9DA4 - chain A; structure by X-ray diffraction, 1.73 A resolution.

# Chain A
Name: 5-hydroxymethyl-dUMP N-hydrolase
From: Homo sapiens
Notes: EC 3.2.2.-
UniProt: O43598 (DNPH1_HUMAN); residue numbers follow UniProt; this construct covers 20-162
Sequence (145 residues; numbered 18 to 162; the number before each row is that of its first residue):
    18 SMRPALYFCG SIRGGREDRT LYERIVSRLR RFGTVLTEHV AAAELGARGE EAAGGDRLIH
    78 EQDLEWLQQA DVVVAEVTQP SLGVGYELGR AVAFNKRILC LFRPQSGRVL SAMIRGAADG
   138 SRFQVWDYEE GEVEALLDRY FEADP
Not modelled in the structure: 160-162
Sequence notes: expression tag (18-19)
Small-molecule neighbours: A1BBE ({(3R,4R)-1-[(4-amino-5H-pyrrolo[3,2-d]pyrimidin-7-yl)methyl]-4-hydroxypyrrolidin-3-yl}methyl dihydrogen phosphate): Tyr-24, Phe-25, Cys-26, Gly-27, Ser-28, Ile-29, Arg-30, Gly-31, Val-57, Ala-60, Glu-67, Ile-76, Asp-80, Ser-98, Leu-99, Gly-100, Val-101, Glu-104, Ser-128, Ala-129, Met-130

# Summary
Bound to chain A: compound A1BBE.
Chain A is 5-hydroxymethyl-dUMP N-hydrolase (Homo sapiens); the structure, Crystal structure of human DNPH1
bound to inhibitor 2b, was determined by X-ray diffraction, deposited together with 9DA1, 9DA2, 9DA3, 9DA5 and
9DA6.
